PDB entry 4Q9Z | X-ray diffraction, 2.60 A resolution | chains A and B

# Chain A (and B)
Molecule: Human protein kinase C theta
From: Homo sapiens
Notes: EC 2.7.11.13; fragment: kinase domain; chain B of this document is another copy of the same molecule, construct and numbering; everything in this record applies to it too
UniProtKB: Q04759 (KPCT_HUMAN); residue numbers follow UniProt; this construct covers 374-706
Amino-acid sequence (334 residues; each row starts with the number of its first residue):
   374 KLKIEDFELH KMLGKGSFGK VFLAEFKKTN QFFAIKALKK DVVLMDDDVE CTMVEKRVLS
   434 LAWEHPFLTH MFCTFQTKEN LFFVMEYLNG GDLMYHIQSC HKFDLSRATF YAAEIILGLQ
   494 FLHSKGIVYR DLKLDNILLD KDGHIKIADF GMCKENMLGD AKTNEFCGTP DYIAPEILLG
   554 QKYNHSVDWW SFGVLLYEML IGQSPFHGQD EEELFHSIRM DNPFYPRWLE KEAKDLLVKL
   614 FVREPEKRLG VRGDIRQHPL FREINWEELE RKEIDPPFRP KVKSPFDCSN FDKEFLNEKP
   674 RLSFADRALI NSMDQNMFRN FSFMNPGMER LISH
Not modelled in the structure: 374 (chain B: 667-688, 705-707)
Construct notes: engineered mutation Glu-381 (Ile in Q04759), Glu-538 (Thr in Q04759); expression tag (707)
Modified residues: Ser-676 (phosphoserine; SEP); Ser-695 (phosphoserine; SEP)
Residues lining bound ligands: Compound35 (PZW; (1R)-9-(azetidin-3-ylamino)-1,8-dimethyl-3,5-dihydro[1,2,4]triazino[3,4-c][1,4]benzoxazin-2(1H)-one): Leu-386, Gly-387, Phe-391, Val-394, Ala-407, Thr-442, Met-458, Glu-459, Tyr-460, Leu-461, Asp-508, Asn-509, Leu-511, Asp-522, Phe-664
Curated features (UniProtKB/Swiss-Prot):
  - active site: Asp-504 (Proton acceptor)
  - binding site (ATP): Leu-386 to Val-394, Lys-409
  - modified residue (Phosphoserine): Ser-676, Ser-685, Ser-695

# Interface between chain A and chain B
Residue-residue contacts (26; chain A residue first):
  Val-415(A) with Lys-514(B)
  Leu-417(A) with Asn-403(B); Phe-405(B), hydrophobic
  Met-418(A) with Phe-405(B), hydrophobic; Tyr-460(B); Lys-514(B)
  Asp-419(A) with Lys-514(B), salt bridge
  Asp-420(A) with Gln-404(B), hydrogen bond
  Gln-582(A) with Arg-644(B)
  Ser-676(A) with Arg-652(B); Lys-656(B)
  Phe-677(A) with Lys-654(B); Lys-656(B)
  Ala-678(A) with Lys-656(B)
  Asp-679(A) with Tyr-460(B), hydrogen bond; Asn-462(B), hydrogen bond; Lys-656(B); Ser-657(B), hydrogen bond
  Ala-681(A) with Lys-384(B); Leu-396(B); Cys-661(B), hydrophobic
  Leu-682(A) with Phe-405(B), hydrophobic
  Ser-685(A) with His-383(B); Lys-384(B); Phe-405(B)
  Met-690(A) with Asn-403(B)
Other interface residues (no listed pair), chain A (19 interface residues in all): Asp-583, Arg-674, Asn-684, Met-686, Asp-687
Other interface residues (no listed pair), chain B (17 interface residues in all): Glu-398, Pro-653

# Summary
19 residues of chain A face 17 of chain B across their interface, with 4 hydrogen bonds and 1 salt bridge.
Among the polar pairs are Asp-419(A)/Lys-514(B), Asp-420(A)/Gln-404(B) and Asp-679(A)/Tyr-460(B). Chain A
binds Compound35.
Chain A and chain B are both Human protein kinase C theta (Homo sapiens); the structure, Human Protein Kinase
C Theta in Complex with Compound35
((1R)-9-(AZETIDIN-3-YLAMINO)-1,8-DIMETHYL-3,5-DIHYDRO[1,2,4]TRIAZINO[3,4-C][1,4]BENZOXAZIN-2(1H)-ONE), was
determined by X-ray diffraction, deposited together with 4Q9S.
